6CDF - chain A; structure by X-ray diffraction, 2.60 A resolution.

# Chain A
Name: C-terminal-binding protein 1
Source organism: Homo sapiens
Notes: EC 1.1.1.-
Reference sequence: Q13363 (CTBP1_HUMAN); residue numbers follow UniProt; this construct covers 28-379
Chain sequence (373 residues; row label = number of the first residue in the row):
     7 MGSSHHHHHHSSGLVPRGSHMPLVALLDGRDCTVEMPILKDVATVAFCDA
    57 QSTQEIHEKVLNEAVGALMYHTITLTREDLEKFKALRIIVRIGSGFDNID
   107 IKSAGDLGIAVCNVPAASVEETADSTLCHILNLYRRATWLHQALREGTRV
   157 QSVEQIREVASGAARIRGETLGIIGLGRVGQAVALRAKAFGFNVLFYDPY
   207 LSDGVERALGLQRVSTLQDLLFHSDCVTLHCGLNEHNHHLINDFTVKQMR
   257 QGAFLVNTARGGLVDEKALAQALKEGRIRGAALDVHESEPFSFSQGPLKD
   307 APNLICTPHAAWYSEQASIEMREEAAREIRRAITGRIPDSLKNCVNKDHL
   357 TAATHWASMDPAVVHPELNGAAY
Not modelled in the structure: 7-24, 358-379
Differences from the reference sequence: expression tag (7-27)
UniProt features mapped onto this chain:
  - active site: Arg266, Glu295, His315 (Proton donor)
  - binding site (NAD(+)): Ser100, Ile180 to Val185, Asp204, Cys237 to Asn243, Thr264 to Arg266, Asp290, His315 to Trp318
  - site: Asn375, Gly376 (Cleavage)
  - modified residue: Ser300 (Phosphoserine)
  - natural variant: Arg342 (R342W: In HADDTS)
  - mutagenesis: Ala52 (A52E: Loss of interaction with SIMC1. No effect on its proteolytic processing mediated by CAPN3), Val66 (V66R: Loss of interaction with SIMC1. Reduced proteolytic processing mediated by CAPN3), Cys134 (C134A: Strongly reduces E1A binding; when associated with A-138; A-141 and A-150), Asn138 (N138A: Strongly reduces E1A binding; when associated with A-134; A-141 and A-150), Arg141 to Arg142 (Strongly reduces E1A binding; when associated with A-163 and A-171), Arg141 (R141A: Strongly reduces E1A binding; when associated with A-134; A-138 and A-150), Leu150 (L150A: Strongly reduces E1A binding; when associated with A-134; A-138 and A-141), Arg163 (R163A: Strongly reduces E1A binding; when associated with A-141; A-142 and A-171), Arg171 (R171A: Strongly reduces E1A binding; when associated with A-141; A-142 and A-163), Gly181 (G181V: Strongly reduces E1A binding; when associated with V-183 and A-204), Gly183 (G183A: Reduced proteolytic processing mediated by CAPN3; when associated with A-186; G183V: Strongly reduces E1A binding; when associated with V-181 and A-204), Gly186 (G186A: Reduced proteolytic processing mediated by CAPN3; when associated with A-183), 5 further mutagenesis entries in UniProt
Ligand contacts: NADH (NAI; 1,4-dihydronicotinamide adenine dinucleotide): Ser100, Gly101, Pro121, Thr128, Ile180, Gly181, Leu182, Gly183, Arg184, Val185, Gly186, Tyr203, Asp204, Pro205, Tyr206, Leu207, His236, Cys237, Gly238, Leu239, Asn240, Asn243, Leu246, Thr264, Ala265, Arg266, Asp290, Val291, His315, Ala317, Trp318
What the authors report for this chain:
  - binding site for NADH: Arg184
  - self-association interface (contacts with another copy of this molecule); pairs are residue here / residue on that copy: Arg184-Asp209 (backbone contact), Pro121, Ala122

# Summary
Chain A binds NADH. From UniProt: 3 active-site residues, 23 NAD+-binding residues and 17 mutagenesis sites.
From the paper: a binding site for NADH at Arg184; a self-association interface involving Pro121, Ala122 and
Arg184 among others.
Chain A is C-terminal-binding protein 1 (Homo sapiens); the structure, Human CtBP1 (28-378), was determined by
X-ray diffraction, deposited together with 6CDR.
